PDB entry 5U1D | electron microscopy, 3.97 A resolution | chains B and X of the 3 polymer chains in the assembly

Chain B:
Protein: Antigen peptide transporter 2
From: Homo sapiens
UniProtKB: Q03519 (TAP2_HUMAN); residue numbers follow UniProt; this construct covers 1-686
Chain sequence (686 residues; each row starts with the number of its first residue):
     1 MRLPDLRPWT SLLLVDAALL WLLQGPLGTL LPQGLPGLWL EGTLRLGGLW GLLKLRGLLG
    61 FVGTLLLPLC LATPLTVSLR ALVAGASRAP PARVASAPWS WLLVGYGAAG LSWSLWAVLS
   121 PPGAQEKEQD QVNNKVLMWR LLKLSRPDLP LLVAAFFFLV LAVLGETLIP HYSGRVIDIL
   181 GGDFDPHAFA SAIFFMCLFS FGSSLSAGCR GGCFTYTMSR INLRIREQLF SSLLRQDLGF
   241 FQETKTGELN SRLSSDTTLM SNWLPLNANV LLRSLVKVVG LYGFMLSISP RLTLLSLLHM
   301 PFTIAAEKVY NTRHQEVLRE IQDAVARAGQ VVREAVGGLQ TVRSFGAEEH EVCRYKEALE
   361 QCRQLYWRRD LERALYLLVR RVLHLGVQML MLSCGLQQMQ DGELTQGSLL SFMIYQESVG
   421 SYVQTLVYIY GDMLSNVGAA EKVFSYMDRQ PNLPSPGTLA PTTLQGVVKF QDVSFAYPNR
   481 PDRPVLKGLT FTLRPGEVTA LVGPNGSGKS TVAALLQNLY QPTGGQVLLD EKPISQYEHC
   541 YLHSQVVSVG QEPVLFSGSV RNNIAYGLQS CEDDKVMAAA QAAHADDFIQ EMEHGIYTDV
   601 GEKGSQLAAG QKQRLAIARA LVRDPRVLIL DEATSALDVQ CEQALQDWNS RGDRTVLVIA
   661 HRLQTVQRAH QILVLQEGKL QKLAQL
Unresolved in the structure: 1-129, 682-686
UniProt features mapped onto this chain:
  - region: I414 to M433 (Part of the peptide-binding site)
  - binding site (ATP): G503 to S510
  - site: D16 (Inter-subunit salt bridge with TAPBP)
  - natural variant: A374 (A374T: In allele TAP2*01F, allele TAP2*01G, allele TAP2*01H, allele TAP2*02B and allele TAP2*02D), V379 (V379I: In allele TAP2*01D, allele TAP2*01E, allele TAP2*01G, allele TAP2*02C and allele TAP2*02F), V467 (V467I: In allele TAP2*01F and allele TAP2*02D), A565 (A565T: In allele TAP2*01:02, allele TAP2*01D, allele TAP2*02E and allele TAP2*02F), M577 (M577V: In allele TAP2*BKY2), R651 (R651C: In allele TAP2*01:03 and allele TAP2*01G), T665 (T665A: In allele TAP2*02:01, allele TAP2*02B, allele TAP2*02C, allele TAP2*02D, allele TAP2*02E, allele TAP2*02F, allele TAP2*04A and allele TAP2*Bky2), L686 (L686LQEGQDLYSRLVQQRLMD: In allele TAP2*02:01, allele TAP2*02B, allele TAP2*02C, allele TAP2*02D, allele TAP2*02E, allele TAP2*02F, allele TAP2*03A and allele TAP2*BKY2)
  - mutagenesis: D16 (D16K: Complete loss of interaction with TAPBP, resulting in impaired PLC assembly and antigen presentation), D638 (D638A: Inactive in peptide transport when associated with 'A-734' of TAP1)
Reported in the primary citation:
  - specificity-determining residues: S421, T425 (by similarity / conservation)

Chain X:
Protein: TAP transporter inhibitor ICP47
From: Human herpesvirus 1
UniProtKB: A0A140GKJ0 (A0A140GKJ0_HHV1); numbering as in UniProt (aligned over 1-88)
Chain sequence (88 residues; row label = number of the first residue in the row):
     1 MSWALEMADT FLDNMRVGPR TYADVRDEIN KRGREDREAA RTAVHDPERP LLRSPGLLPE
    61 IAPNASLGVV HRRTGGTVTD SPRNPVTR
Unresolved in the structure: 56-88

Chain B / chain X interface:
Residue-residue contacts (51; chain B residue first):
  R210(B) - D9(X)  salt bridge
  F214(B) - L5(X)  hydrophobic
  T215(B) - S2(X)
  M218(B) - S2(X)  hydrogen bond
  M218(B) - L5(X)  hydrophobic
  F241(B) - L51(X)  hydrogen bond (backbone-backbone)
  F241(B) - L52(X)
  Q242(B) - P50(X)
  Q242(B) - L52(X)  hydrogen bond (side chain-backbone)
  Q242(B) - S54(X)
  T244(B) - P50(X)
  T244(B) - L51(X)  hydrogen bond (backbone-backbone)
  K245(B) - P47(X)
  T246(B) - R49(X)  hydrogen bond (side chain-backbone)
  T246(B) - P50(X)  hydrogen bond (side chain-backbone)
  T246(B) - L51(X)
  G247(B) - R41(X)
  E248(B) - R37(X)  salt bridge
  L249(B) - L51(X)  hydrophobic
  N250(B) - A40(X)  hydrogen bond (side chain-backbone)
  S251(B) - R37(X)  hydrogen bond
  S254(B) - A40(X)
  S255(B) - G33(X)  hydrogen bond (side chain-backbone)
  S255(B) - D36(X)  hydrogen bond
  S255(B) - R37(X)
  D256(B) - R37(X)  salt bridge
  N262(B) - A4(X)
  N262(B) - I29(X)
  L266(B) - A8(X)  hydrophobic
  N267(B) - R26(X)
  N269(B) - L5(X)
  V270(B) - L12(X)  hydrophobic
  V270(B) - Y22(X)
  R273(B) - L12(X)
  L377(B) - P19(X)  hydrophobic
  R380(B) - T21(X)
  R381(B) - V17(X)
  S421(B) - M15(X)
  S421(B) - R16(X)  hydrogen bond (side chain-backbone)
  Y422(B) - L12(X)  hydrogen bond (side chain-backbone)
  Y422(B) - M15(X)
  T425(B) - M15(X)
  Y428(B) - Y22(X)  hydrophobic
  Y428(B) - A23(X)
  I429(B) - Y22(X)
  I429(B) - R26(X)
  D432(B) - R26(X)  salt bridge
  N436(B) - R26(X)  hydrogen bond
  K442(B) - R37(X)
  Y477(B) - P55(X)  hydrogen bond (side chain-backbone)
  Y520(B) - L52(X)
Also at the interface, not in a pair above, chain B (43 interface residues in all): L238, R252, T258, L259, P265, H384, S435
Also at the interface, not in a pair above, chain X (31 interface residues in all): F11, G18, D46, R53
Interface features reported in the paper:
  - specific contacts: M218(B)-L5(X) (hydrophobic contact), T425(B)-F11(X), T425(B)-Y22(X), Y477(B)-P55(X)
  - interface residues, chain X: E35(X)

In short:
43 residues of chain B and 31 residues of chain X are in contact; the contacts include 14 hydrogen bonds and 4
salt bridges. Polar pairs include R210(B)-D9(X), E248(B)-R37(X) and D256(B)-R37(X). The paper describes a
hydrophobic contact between M218(B) and L5(X); contacts between T425(B) and F11(X), T425(B) and Y22(X) and
Y477(B) and P55(X). The paper reports the interface residue E35(X); specificity determinants S421(B) and
T425(B).
Here chain B is Antigen peptide transporter 2 (Homo sapiens) and chain X is TAP transporter inhibitor ICP47
(Human herpesvirus 1). Entry 5U1D (Cryo-EM structure of the human TAP ATP-Binding Cassette Transporter) was
determined by electron microscopy.
